Entry 4WRT (X-ray diffraction, 2.70 A resolution); this record covers chains B and C of the 5 polymer chains in the assembly.

[Chain B]
Molecule: RNA-directed RNA polymerase catalytic subunit
Organism: Influenza B virus
Notes: EC 2.7.7.48
UniProt: Q5V8Y6 (Q5V8Y6_9INFB); residues 1-752 here = UniProt positions 1-752
Amino-acid sequence (772 residues; row label = number of the first residue in the row; numbers below 1 keep their minus sign (Gly-8 is residue -8)):
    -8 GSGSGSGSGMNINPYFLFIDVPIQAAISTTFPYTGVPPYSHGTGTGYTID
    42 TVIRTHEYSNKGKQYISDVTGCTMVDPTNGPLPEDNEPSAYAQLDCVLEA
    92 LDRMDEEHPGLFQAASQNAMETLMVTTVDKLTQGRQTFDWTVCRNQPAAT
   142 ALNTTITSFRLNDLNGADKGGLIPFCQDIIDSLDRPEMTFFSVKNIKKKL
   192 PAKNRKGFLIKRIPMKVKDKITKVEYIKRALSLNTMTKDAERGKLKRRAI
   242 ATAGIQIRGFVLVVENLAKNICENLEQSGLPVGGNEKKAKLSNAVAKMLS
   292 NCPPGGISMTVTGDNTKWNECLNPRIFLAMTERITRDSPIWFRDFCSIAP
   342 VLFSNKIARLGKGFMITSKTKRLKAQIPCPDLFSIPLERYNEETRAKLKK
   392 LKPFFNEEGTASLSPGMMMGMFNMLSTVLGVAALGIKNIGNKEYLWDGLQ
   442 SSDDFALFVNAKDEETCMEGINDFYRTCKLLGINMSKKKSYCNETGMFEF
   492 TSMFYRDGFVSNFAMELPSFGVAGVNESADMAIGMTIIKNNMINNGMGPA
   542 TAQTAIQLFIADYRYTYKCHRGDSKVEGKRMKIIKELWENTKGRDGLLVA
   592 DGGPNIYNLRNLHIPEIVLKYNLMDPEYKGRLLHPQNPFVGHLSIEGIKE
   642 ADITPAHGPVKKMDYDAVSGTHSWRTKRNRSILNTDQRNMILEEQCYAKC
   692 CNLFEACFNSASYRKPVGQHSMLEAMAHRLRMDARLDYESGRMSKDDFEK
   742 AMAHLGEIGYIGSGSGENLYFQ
Not modelled in the structure: -8 to 0, 646-652, 750-763
Differences from the reference sequence: expression tag (-8 to 0, 753-763)
From the paper describing this entry:
  - binding site for Influenza virus polymerase vRNA promoter 3' end: Val184 to Asn186, Arg203, Asn670 to Arg679

[Chain C]
Molecule: PB2
Organism: Influenza B virus
UniProt: Q5V8X3 (Q5V8X3_9INFB); residue numbers follow UniProt; this construct covers 1-770
Amino-acid sequence (798 residues; each row starts with the number of its first residue; numbers below 1 keep their minus sign (Gly-8 is residue -8)):
    -8 GSGSGSGSGMTLAKIELLKQLLRDNEAKTVLKQTTVDQYNIIRKFNTSRI
    42 EKNPSLRMKWAMCSNFPLALTKGDMANRIPLEYKGIQLKTNAEDIGTKGQ
    92 MCSIAAVTWWNTYGPIGDTEGFERVYESFFLRKMRLDNATWGRITFGPVE
   142 RVRKRVLLNPLTKEMPPDEASNVIMEILFPKEAGIPRESTWIHRELIKEK
   192 REKLKGTMITPIVLAYMLERELVARRRFLPVAGATSAEFIEMLHCLQGEN
   242 WRQIYHPGGNKLTESRSQSMIVACRKIIRRSIVASNPLELAVEIANKTVI
   292 DTEPLKSCLAAIDGGDVACDIIRAALGLKIRQRQRFGRLELKRISGRGFK
   342 NDEEILIGNGTIQKIGIWDGEEEFHVRCGECRGILKKSKMKLEKLLINSA
   392 KKEDMRDLIILCMVFSQDTRMFQGVRGEINFLNRAGQLLSPMYQLQRYFL
   442 NRSNDLFDQWGYEESPKASELHGINESMNASDYTLKGVVVTRNVIDDFSS
   492 TETEKVSITKNLSLIKRTGEVIMGANDVSELESQAQLMITYDTPKMWEMG
   542 TTKELVQNTYQWVLKNLVTLKAQFLLGKEDMFQWDAFEAFESIIPQKMAG
   592 QYSGFARAVLKQMRDQEVMKTDQFIKLLPFCFSPPKLRSNGEPYQFLKLV
   642 LKGGGENFIEVRKGSPLFSYNPQTEVLTICGRMMSLKGKIEDEERNRSMG
   692 NAVLAGFLVSGKYDPDLGDFKTIEELEKLKPGEKANILLYQGKPVKVVKR
   742 KRYSALSNDISQGIKRQRMTVESMGWALSGWSHPQFEKGSGSENLYFQ
Not modelled in the structure: -8 to -1, 250-789
Differences from the reference sequence: expression tag (-8 to 0, 771-789)

[Chain B / chain C interface]
Residue-residue contacts (255):
  Tyr30(B) with Asn44(C), hydrogen bond
  Asp120(B) with Ile32(C)
  Thr123(B) with Lys35(C)
  Arg126(B) with Ile41(C)
  Gln127(B) with Arg40(C)
  Pro138(B) with Ser39(C)
  Ala140(B) with Lys35(C)
  Thr141(B) with Phe36(C); Asn37(C)
  Leu143(B) with Ile32(C), hydrophobic
  Asn144(B) with Ile33(C); Phe36(C)
  Ile147(B) with Ile32(C), hydrophobic
  Arg151(B) with Gln24(C), hydrogen bond (side chain-backbone); Gln29(C), hydrogen bond
  Ala158(B) with Gln29(C), hydrogen bond (backbone-side chain)
  Asp159(B) with Thr26(C); Gln29(C), hydrogen bond
  Gly161(B) with Asp28(C)
  Asn276(B) with Arg144(C), hydrogen bond; Phe219(C), hydrogen bond (side chain-backbone); Leu220(C); Pro221(C)
  Glu277(B) with Arg146(C), salt bridge; Phe219(C)
  Lys279(B) with Arg144(C)
  Ala280(B) with Arg144(C)
  Val513(B) with Ser46(C)
  Ala514(B) with Pro45(C); Ser46(C), hydrogen bond (backbone-backbone)
  Gly515(B) with Pro45(C); Met49(C)
  Val516(B) with Met49(C)
  Lys530(B) with His235(C)
  Met533(B) with His235(C)
  Ile534(B) with Arg142(C), hydrogen bond (backbone-side chain); Pro221(C); His235(C)
  Asn535(B) with Leu220(C); Pro221(C)
  Asp553(B) with Lys50(C), salt bridge
  Thr557(B) with Lys50(C), hydrogen bond; Met53(C)
  Tyr558(B) with Met49(C); Met53(C), hydrophobic; Ile95(C)
  Lys559(B) with Met53(C)
  Lys570(B) with Asn56(C), hydrogen bond; Ile77(C)
  Arg571(B) with Ile95(C), hydrogen bond (side chain-backbone); Thr99(C), hydrogen bond
  Lys573(B) with Lys75(C); Ile77(C)
  Ile574(B) with Ala96(C); Thr99(C); Trp100(C); Thr103(C)
  Ile575(B) with Thr99(C)
  Glu577(B) with Tyr74(C), hydrogen bond; Lys75(C), salt bridge; Tyr104(C), hydrogen bond
  Leu578(B) with Asn102(C); Thr103(C)
  Asn581(B) with Thr103(C); Tyr104(C), hydrogen bond
  Asp592(B) with Asn102(C), hydrogen bond
  Leu600(B) with His235(C), hydrogen bond (backbone-side chain); Cys236(C), hydrogen bond (backbone-side chain)
  Arg601(B) with Leu127(C); Met233(C); Cys236(C)
  Asn602(B) with Leu127(C)
  His604(B) with Arg123(C), hydrogen bond (backbone-side chain); Glu232(C); Met233(C); His235(C)
  Ile605(B) with Lys124(C); Leu127(C), hydrophobic
  Pro606(B) with Phe120(C), hydrophobic
  Val609(B) with Phe120(C), hydrophobic; Phe121(C), hydrophobic; Lys124(C)
  Leu610(B) with Lys124(C)
  Tyr612(B) with Thr110(C); Phe113(C), hydrophobic; Glu114(C); Phe121(C), hydrophobic
  Glu618(B) with Ile107(C)
  Tyr619(B) with Asn102(C)
  Lys620(B) with Thr110(C)
  Gly621(B) with Ile107(C); Gly108(C), hydrogen bond (backbone-backbone)
  Arg622(B) with Trp101(C), hydrogen bond (backbone-side chain); Asn102(C); Thr103(C), hydrogen bond (side chain-backbone); Tyr104(C); Gly105(C), hydrogen bond (side chain-backbone); Pro106(C); Ile107(C)
  Leu623(B) with Asn102(C)
  Leu624(B) with Phe113(C), hydrophobic
  His625(B) with Met66(C); Trp101(C); Pro106(C); Ile107(C); Gly108(C)
  Pro626(B) with Asp109(C); Met199(C)
  Gln627(B) with Met66(C)
  Pro629(B) with Leu61(C); Thr62(C), hydrogen bond (backbone-backbone); Ala67(C), hydrophobic; Ile70(C), hydrophobic; Trp101(C)
  Phe630(B) with Leu61(C), hydrophobic; Ile70(C), hydrophobic; Ala97(C); Val98(C), hydrophobic; Trp101(C), hydrophobic
  Gly632(B) with Thr62(C)
  Leu634(B) with Val204(C), hydrophobic
  Ile636(B) with Ile203(C); Tyr207(C), hydrophobic; Glu210(C)
  Ile639(B) with Ile203(C), hydrophobic; Val204(C), hydrophobic; Tyr207(C), hydrophobic
  Lys640(B) with Tyr207(C); Arg216(C)
  Asp655(B) with Arg216(C), salt bridge
  Tyr656(B) with Tyr207(C)
  Asp657(B) with Phe120(C); Arg123(C), salt bridge; Tyr207(C), hydrogen bond; Arg211(C), salt bridge
  Ala658(B) with Tyr207(C)
  Val659(B) with Phe113(C), hydrophobic; Tyr117(C)
  Ser660(B) with Tyr117(C), hydrogen bond (backbone-side chain)
  Thr662(B) with Val98(C); Trp101(C); Asn102(C), hydrogen bond
  His663(B) with Val98(C); Asn102(C), hydrogen bond
  Trp665(B) with Met49(C), hydrophobic; Met53(C), hydrophobic; Leu59(C), hydrophobic; Val98(C)
  Arg666(B) with Leu59(C); Ala60(C), hydrogen bond (side chain-backbone); Thr62(C), hydrogen bond; Thr88(C)
  Thr667(B) with Pro58(C)
  Lys668(B) with Phe57(C); Pro58(C), hydrogen bond (backbone-backbone); Asp85(C); Met92(C)
  Arg669(B) with Asn37(C); Thr38(C), hydrogen bond; Ser39(C); Asp85(C), hydrogen bond (backbone-side chain); Ile86(C); Gly87(C)
  Asn670(B) with Ile86(C)
  Arg671(B) with Glu84(C), hydrogen bond (side chain-backbone); Asp85(C); Ile86(C); Met92(C)
  Ile673(B) with Thr38(C); Ile86(C), hydrophobic
  Met681(B) with Phe36(C); Thr38(C)
  Ile682(B) with Ile86(C), hydrophobic
  Glu684(B) with Phe36(C)
  Glu685(B) with Phe36(C); Asn37(C); Thr38(C), hydrogen bond (side chain-backbone); Gly87(C)
  Gln686(B) with Ile86(C), hydrogen bond (side chain-backbone); Lys89(C)
  Cys687(B) with Glu17(C); Ala18(C), hydrophobic
  Tyr688(B) with Val21(C), hydrophobic; Ile33(C), hydrophobic; Phe36(C), hydrophobic
  Ala689(B) with Arg34(C)
  Cys691(B) with Ala18(C); Val21(C), hydrophobic; Leu22(C), hydrophobic
  Cys692(B) with Tyr30(C), hydrophobic; Ile33(C), hydrophobic; Arg34(C)
  Asn693(B) with Arg34(C), hydrogen bond
  Leu694(B) with Leu9(C), hydrophobic
  Phe695(B) with Tyr30(C), hydrophobic
  Glu696(B) with Tyr30(C), hydrogen bond; Arg34(C), salt bridge
  Ala697(B) with Lys5(C)
  Phe699(B) with Glu173(C)
  Asn700(B) with Phe170(C); Glu173(C), hydrogen bond (backbone-side chain)
  Ser701(B) with Met166(C); Phe170(C); Glu173(C), hydrogen bond
  Ala702(B) with Tyr30(C)
  Ser703(B) with Ile203(C)
  Tyr704(B) with Ser162(C), hydrogen bond; Ile165(C); Ile203(C), hydrophobic; Ala206(C), hydrophobic; Glu210(C), hydrogen bond
  Arg705(B) with Ser162(C), hydrogen bond; Asn163(C), hydrogen bond; Met166(C)
  Lys706(B) with Asn31(C)
  Pro707(B) with Val27(C), hydrophobic; Tyr30(C), hydrophobic; Asn31(C), hydrogen bond (backbone-side chain)
  Val708(B) with Val27(C); Asp28(C)
  Gly709(B) with Thr26(C); Val27(C), hydrogen bond (backbone-backbone); Asp28(C), hydrogen bond (backbone-backbone)
  Gln710(B) with Thr26(C); Asp28(C)
  His711(B) with Thr26(C); Val27(C), hydrogen bond (backbone-backbone)
  Ser712(B) with Leu22(C), hydrogen bond (side chain-backbone); Lys23(C), hydrogen bond (side chain-backbone); Thr25(C); Val27(C)
  Met713(B) with Leu22(C), hydrogen bond (backbone-backbone); Thr25(C), hydrogen bond (backbone-backbone); Tyr30(C), hydrophobic
  Leu714(B) with Leu22(C), hydrogen bond (backbone-backbone)
  Ala716(B) with Val27(C), hydrophobic
  Met717(B) with Leu9(C), hydrophobic; Leu22(C), hydrophobic
  Arg720(B) with Glu173(C), salt bridge
  Leu721(B) with Thr2(C); Lys5(C); Ile6(C), hydrophobic; Leu9(C), hydrophobic
  Asp724(B) with Thr2(C)
  Ala725(B) with Thr2(C)
  Asp728(B) with Thr2(C), hydrogen bond
  Asp738(B) with Leu3(C)
  Ala742(B) with Leu3(C), hydrophobic; Ile6(C), hydrophobic
  His745(B) with Ile6(C); Lys10(C)
  Leu746(B) with Ile6(C), hydrophobic
  Glu748(B) with Lys10(C), salt bridge
  Ile749(B) with Leu9(C), hydrophobic; Leu13(C), hydrophobic
Also at the interface, not in a pair above, chain B (141 interface residues in all): Val119, Lys160, Met227, Asn517, Leu603, Ile608, Asn613, Pro617, Asn628, His633, Ser635, Asp643, Leu674, Lys690, Cys698
Also at the interface, not in a pair above, chain C (117 interface residues in all): Gly0, Glu7, Leu8, Leu12, Lys43, Cys54, Leu79, Cys93, Trp132, Lys172, Ala174, Ile200, Leu234

[Summary]
Chain B and chain C form an interface of 141 and 117 residues respectively, with 55 hydrogen bonds and 9 salt
bridges. Polar pairs include Glu277(B)-Arg146(C), Asp553(B)-Lys50(C) and Glu577(B)-Lys75(C). The paper reports
a binding site for Influenza virus polymerase vRNA promoter 3' end at Val184(B), Arg203(B) and Asn670(B).
Here chain B is RNA-directed RNA polymerase catalytic subunit and chain C is PB2, both from Influenza B virus.
Entry 4WRT (Crystal structure of Influenza B polymerase with bound vRNA promoter (form FluB2)) was determined
by X-ray diffraction (same publication as 4WSA).
